Entry 9KEV (electron microscopy, 3.31 A resolution); this record covers chains C and G of the 14 polymer chains in the assembly.

[Chain C]
Molecule: DNA-directed RNA polymerase subunit beta
Source organism: Mycobacterium tuberculosis H37Rv
Notes: EC 2.7.7.6
Reference sequence: P9WGY9 (RPOB_MYCTU); residues 1-1178 here = UniProt positions 1-1178
Sequence (1178 residues; each row starts with the number of its first residue):
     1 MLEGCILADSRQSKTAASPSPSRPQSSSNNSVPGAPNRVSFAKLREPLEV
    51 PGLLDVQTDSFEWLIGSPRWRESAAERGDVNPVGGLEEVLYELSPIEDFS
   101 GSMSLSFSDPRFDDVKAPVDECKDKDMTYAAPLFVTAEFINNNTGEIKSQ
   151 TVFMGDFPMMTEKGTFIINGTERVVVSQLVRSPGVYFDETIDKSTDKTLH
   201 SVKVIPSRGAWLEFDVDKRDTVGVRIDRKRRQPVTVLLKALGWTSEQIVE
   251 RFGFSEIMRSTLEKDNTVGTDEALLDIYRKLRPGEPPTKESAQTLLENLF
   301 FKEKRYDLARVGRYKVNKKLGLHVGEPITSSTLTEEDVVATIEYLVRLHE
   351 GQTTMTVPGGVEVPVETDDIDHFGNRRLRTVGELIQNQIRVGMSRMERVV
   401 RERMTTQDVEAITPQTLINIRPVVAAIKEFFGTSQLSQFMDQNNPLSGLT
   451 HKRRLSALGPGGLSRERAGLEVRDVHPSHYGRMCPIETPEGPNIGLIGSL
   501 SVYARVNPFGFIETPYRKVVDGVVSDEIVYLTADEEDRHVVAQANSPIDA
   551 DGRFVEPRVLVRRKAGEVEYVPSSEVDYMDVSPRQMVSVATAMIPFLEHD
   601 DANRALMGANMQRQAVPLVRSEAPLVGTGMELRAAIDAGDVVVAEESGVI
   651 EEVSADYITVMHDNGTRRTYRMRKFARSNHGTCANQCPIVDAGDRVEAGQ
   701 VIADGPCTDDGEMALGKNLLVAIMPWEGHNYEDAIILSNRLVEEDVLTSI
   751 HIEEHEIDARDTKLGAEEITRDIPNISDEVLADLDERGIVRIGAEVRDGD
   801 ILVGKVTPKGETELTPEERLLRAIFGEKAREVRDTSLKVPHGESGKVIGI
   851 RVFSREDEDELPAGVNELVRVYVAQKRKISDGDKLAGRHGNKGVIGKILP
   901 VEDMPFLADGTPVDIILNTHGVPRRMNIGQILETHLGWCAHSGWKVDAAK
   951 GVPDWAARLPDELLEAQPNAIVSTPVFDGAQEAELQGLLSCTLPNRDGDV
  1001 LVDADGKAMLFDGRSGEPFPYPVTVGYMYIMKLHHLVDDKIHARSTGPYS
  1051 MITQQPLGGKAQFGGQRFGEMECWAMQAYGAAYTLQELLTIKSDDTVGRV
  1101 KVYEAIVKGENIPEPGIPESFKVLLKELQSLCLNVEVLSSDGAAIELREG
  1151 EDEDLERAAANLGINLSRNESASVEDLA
Unresolved in the structure: 1-29, 1141-1178
Curated features (UniProtKB/Swiss-Prot):
  - natural variant: Val-423 (V423A: In strain: vr1), Leu-436 (L436P: In strain: vr2), Ser-437 (S437T: In strain: vr3), Gln-438 to Asp-441 (sequence variant, change not given here; In strain: RJ49), Gln-438 (Q438L: In strain: vr4), Phe-439 (F439V: In strain: RJ37), Met-440 to Asn-443 (deletion: In strain: RJ55), Asp-441 (D441V: In strain: vr3), Leu-449 to Lys-452 (sequence variant, change not given here; In strain: RJ48), His-451 (H451D: In strain: vr5; H451L: In strain: SP28; H451N: In strain: vr6; H451P: In strain: vr8; H451Q: In strain: vr1; H451R: In strain: vr7), Ser-456 (S456L: In strain: vr11 and RJ37; S456Q: In strain: vr9; S456W: In strain: vr10), Leu-458 (L458P: In strain: vr12 and SP22)
  - mutagenesis: Glu-138 (E138R: Weakens interaction with TRCF and CarD), Ile-147 (I147A: Weakens interaction with TRCF and CarD), Lys-148 (K148A: Does not affect association with TRCF, but weakens interaction with CarD), Ser-149 (S149A: Does not affect association with TRCF, but weakens interaction with CarD)

[Chain G]
Molecule: Template strand DNA of the promoter
Sequence (108 nucleotides; numbered 1 to 108; the number before each row is that of its first residue):
     1 TGCATCCGTGAGTCGAGGGTAATAACGGCCTGTACGCGTCCGTTTCCGGC
    51 ACCCCAAATGAACCGTCCCTGGCTCCAAGGTGAACTCTGGGCGACGAGTG
   101 TTCGAGGT
Unresolved in the structure: 15-16, 101-108

[Interface between chain C and chain G]
Contacting residue pairs - 14 pairs, chain C then chain G:
  Arg-230(C) with DT5(G), phosphate contact
  Arg-395(C) with DT23(G), salt bridge to the phosphate
  Arg-421(C) with DA22(G), salt bridge to the phosphate; DT23(G), salt bridge to the phosphate
  Ala-425(C) with DA22(G), phosphate contact
  Glu-429(C) with DT20(G), sugar contact; DA21(G), phosphate contact
  Thr-433(C) with DT20(G), hydrogen bond to the base
  Phe-439(C) with DG17(G), phosphate contact; DG18(G), phosphate contact
  Glu-466(C) with DA11(G), base contact
  Pro-492(C) with DG12(G), base contact; DT13(G), base contact
  Arg-1067(C) with DC14(G), phosphate contact
Other interface residues (no listed pair), chain C (13 interface residues in all): Lys-218, Arg-219, Asn-419
Other interface residues (no listed pair), chain G (12 interface residues in all): DA4

[In short]
The interface between chain C and chain G involves 13 residues on one side and 12 on the other, with 1
hydrogen bond and 3 salt bridges. Among the polar pairs are Thr-433(C)/DT20(G), Arg-395(C)/DT23(G) and
Arg-421(C)/DA22(G). UniProt lists 4 mutagenesis sites on chain C.
Here chain C is DNA-directed RNA polymerase subunit beta (Mycobacterium tuberculosis H37Rv) and chain G is
Template strand DNA of the promoter. Entry 9KEV (Cryo-EM structure of Mycobacterium tuberculosis transcription
activation complex with six PhoP molecules (composite map)) was determined by electron microscopy together
with 9JI2, 9KET and 9KEU from the same study.
